Entry 6NNW (X-ray diffraction, 1.70 A resolution); this record covers chains A and B.

# Chain A (and B)
Molecule: Tetronasin
Source organism: Streptomyces longisporoflavus
Notes: chain B of this document is another copy of the same molecule, construct and numbering; everything in this record applies to it too
Amino-acid sequence (208 residues; each row starts with the number of its first residue; numbers below 1 keep their minus sign (Ser-1 is residue -1)):
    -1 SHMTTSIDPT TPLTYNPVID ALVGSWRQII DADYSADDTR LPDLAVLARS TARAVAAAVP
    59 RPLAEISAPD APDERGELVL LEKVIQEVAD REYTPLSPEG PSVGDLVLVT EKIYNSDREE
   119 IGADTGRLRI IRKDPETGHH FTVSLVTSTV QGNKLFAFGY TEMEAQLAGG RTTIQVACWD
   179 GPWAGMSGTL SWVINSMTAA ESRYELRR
Residues lining bound ligands: KUJ ((3E)-3-{(1S,4S,4aS,5R,8aS)-1-[(2E,4R,7S,8E,10S)-1,7-dihydroxy-10-{(2R,3S,5R)-5-[(1S)-1-methoxyethyl]-3-methyloxolan-2-yl}-4-methylundeca-2,8-dien-2-yl]-4,5-dimethyloctahydro-3H-2-benzopyran-3-ylidene}oxolane-2,4-dione): Gln84, Val86, Arg89, Tyr91, Pro99, Val105, Val107, Glu109, Asp122, Leu126, Arg127, Ile128, Thr140, Ser142, Val144, Thr159, Met161, Gln164, Leu165, Ile172, Leu188, Trp190, Ile192, Ser194, Met195, Thr196, Ala197, Ala198
What the authors report for this chain:
  - binding site for KUJ: Arg89, Ser142, Gln164, Trp190
  - mutagenesis - R89A, E109A, D122A: unchanged catalytic activity
  - mutagenesis - W190A: abolished catalytic activity
  - mutagenesis - Q164A: decreased catalytic activity

# How chain A and chain B interact
Contacting residue pairs (82; chain A residue first):
  Pro15(A) with Gln26(B)
  Val16(A) with Ser23(B); Gln26(B); Ile27(B), hydrophobic
  Ala19(A) with Ala19(B); Ser23(B)
  Leu20(A) with Leu20(B), hydrophobic; Ser23(B)
  Ser23(A) with Val16(B); Ala19(B); Leu20(B)
  Gln26(A) with Pro15(B); Val16(B)
  Ile27(A) with Val16(B), hydrophobic
  Asp36(A) with Leu61(B)
  Thr37(A) with Pro60(B); Leu61(B), hydrogen bond (backbone-backbone)
  Arg38(A) with Arg59(B); Pro60(B)
  Leu39(A) with Pro58(B); Arg59(B), hydrogen bond (backbone-backbone); Leu61(B), hydrophobic; Ile64(B)
  Pro40(A) with Ala55(B); Ala56(B); Val57(B); Pro58(B); Ile64(B)
  Asp41(A) with Ala55(B), hydrogen bond (backbone-backbone); Arg59(B); Ile64(B); Ser65(B), hydrogen bond (side chain-backbone)
  Ala43(A) with Ser65(B); Ala66(B); Pro67(B)
  Val44(A) with Arg51(B); Ala55(B), hydrophobic; Ser65(B)
  Leu45(A) with Ala52(B); Ala55(B)
  Arg47(A) with Pro67(B); Ala69(B), hydrogen bond (side chain-backbone)
  Ser48(A) with Ser48(B); Arg51(B); Ala52(B)
  Arg51(A) with Val44(B); Ser48(B)
  Ala52(A) with Leu45(B); Ser48(B)
  Ala55(A) with Pro40(B); Asp41(B), hydrogen bond (backbone-backbone); Val44(B), hydrophobic; Leu45(B)
  Ala56(A) with Pro40(B)
  Val57(A) with Pro40(B)
  Pro58(A) with Arg38(B); Leu39(B); Pro40(B)
  Arg59(A) with Arg38(B); Leu39(B), hydrogen bond (backbone-backbone); Asp41(B), salt bridge
  Pro60(A) with Thr37(B); Arg38(B)
  Leu61(A) with Asp36(B); Thr37(B), hydrogen bond (backbone-backbone); Leu39(B), hydrophobic
  Ile64(A) with Leu39(B); Pro40(B); Asp41(B); Tyr158(B)
  Ser65(A) with Asp41(B), hydrogen bond (backbone-side chain); Ala43(B); Tyr158(B)
  Ala66(A) with Ala43(B)
  Pro67(A) with Arg47(B), hydrogen bond (backbone-side chain); Tyr158(B)
  Ala69(A) with Arg47(B), hydrogen bond (backbone-side chain)
  Phe139(A) with Pro67(B), hydrophobic
  Tyr158(A) with Ile64(B); Ser65(B); Pro67(B)
  Thr171(A) with Asp68(B)
Other interface residues (no listed pair), chain A (43 interface residues in all): Gly22, Thr49, Asp68, Pro70, Asp71, Arg130, Thr159, Glu160
Other interface residues (no listed pair), chain B (40 interface residues in all): Thr49, Asp71, Phe139, Thr159, Glu160, Thr171

# Summary
The interface between chain A and chain B involves 43 residues on one side and 40 on the other; the contacts
include 11 hydrogen bonds and 1 salt bridge. Polar contacts include Arg59(A)-Asp41(B), Asp41(A)-Ser65(B) and
Arg47(A)-Ala69(B). From the paper: a binding site for KUJ at Arg89(A), Ser142(A) and Gln164(A) among others;
W190A of chain A abolishes catalytic activity; 5 substitutions were tested in all.
Both chains are Tetronasin (Streptomyces longisporoflavus). Entry 6NNW (Tsn15 in complex with substrate
intermediate) was determined by X-ray diffraction.
